3M0M - chains A and D of the 4 polymer chains in the assembly; structure by X-ray diffraction, 1.45 A resolution.

# Chain A (and D)
Protein: L-rhamnose isomerase
Organism: Pseudomonas stutzeri
Notes: EC 5.3.1.14; chain D of this document is another copy of the same molecule, construct and numbering; everything in this record applies to it too
UniProt: Q75WH8 (Q75WH8_PSEST); residue numbers follow UniProt; this construct covers 1-430
Amino-acid sequence (438 residues; each row starts with the number of its first residue):
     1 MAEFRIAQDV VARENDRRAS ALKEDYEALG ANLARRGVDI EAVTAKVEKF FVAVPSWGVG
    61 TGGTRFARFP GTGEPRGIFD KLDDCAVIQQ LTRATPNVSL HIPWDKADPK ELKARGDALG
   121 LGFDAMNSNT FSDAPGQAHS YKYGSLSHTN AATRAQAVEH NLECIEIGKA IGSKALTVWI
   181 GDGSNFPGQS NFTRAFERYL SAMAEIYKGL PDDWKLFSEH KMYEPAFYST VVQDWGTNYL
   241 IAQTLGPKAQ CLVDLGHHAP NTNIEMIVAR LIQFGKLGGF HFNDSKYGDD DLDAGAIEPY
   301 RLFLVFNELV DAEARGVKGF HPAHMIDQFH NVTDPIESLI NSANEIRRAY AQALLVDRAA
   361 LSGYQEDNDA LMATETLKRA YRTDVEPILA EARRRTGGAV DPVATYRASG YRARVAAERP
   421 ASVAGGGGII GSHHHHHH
Disordered / not traced: 1-3, 425-438 (chain D: 1-2, 422-438)
Differences from the reference sequence: engineered mutation N150 (Asp in Q75WH8), F329 (Ser in Q75WH8); expression tag (431-438)
Metal / ion sites: Mn2+ site 1: E219, D254, H281, D327 (together with D-allose); Mn2+ site 2: H257, D289 (together with D-allose)
Residues lining bound ligands: D-allose (AOS): W57, H101, W104, F131, W179, E219, K221, D254, H257, H281, D289, D327, F329

# How chain A and chain D interact
Pairs across the interface (53):
  E24(A) - R35(D)
  D25(A) - N32(D)  hydrogen bond
  D25(A) - R35(D)  salt bridge
  A28(A) - A28(D)  hydrophobic
  N32(A) - D25(D)  hydrogen bond
  R35(A) - E24(D)
  R35(A) - D25(D)  salt bridge
  P260(A) - N261(D)
  N261(A) - P260(D)
  N261(A) - K286(D)
  N261(A) - Y287(D)  hydrogen bond (side chain-backbone)
  T262(A) - K286(D)  hydrogen bond (backbone-side chain)
  N263(A) - K286(D)
  N263(A) - Y287(D)
  K286(A) - N261(D)
  K286(A) - T262(D)  hydrogen bond (side chain-backbone)
  K286(A) - N263(D)
  Y287(A) - N261(D)
  Y287(A) - N263(D)
  G295(A) - K378(D)  hydrogen bond (backbone-side chain)
  A296(A) - Y300(D)
  I297(A) - Y300(D)
  E298(A) - E298(D)
  P299(A) - Y300(D)
  P299(A) - Y381(D)  hydrophobic
  Y300(A) - A296(D)
  Y300(A) - I297(D)
  Y300(A) - P299(D)
  T333(A) - L371(D)
  E337(A) - L371(D)
  S338(A) - L371(D)
  N341(A) - L371(D)
  E345(A) - K378(D)  salt bridge
  R348(A) - R382(D)
  D369(A) - R407(D)  salt bridge
  A370(A) - T333(D)
  L371(A) - T333(D)
  L371(A) - E337(D)
  L371(A) - S338(D)
  L371(A) - N341(D)
  M372(A) - R407(D)
  K378(A) - G295(D)  hydrogen bond (side chain-backbone)
  K378(A) - E345(D)  salt bridge
  R379(A) - D401(D)  salt bridge
  Y381(A) - P299(D)  hydrophobic
  Y381(A) - Y381(D)  hydrogen bond
  R382(A) - R348(D)
  R382(A) - D384(D)
  D384(A) - R382(D)
  D401(A) - R379(D)  salt bridge
  V403(A) - L371(D)  hydrophobic
  R407(A) - D369(D)  salt bridge
  R407(A) - M372(D)
Also at the interface, not in a pair above, chain A (38 interface residues in all): A21, D293, V332
Also at the interface, not in a pair above, chain D (38 interface residues in all): A21, D293, V332, A370, V403

# In short
Chain A and chain D each contribute 38 residues to their interface; the contacts include 8 hydrogen bonds and
8 salt bridges. Polar pairs include D25(A)-R35(D), E345(A)-K378(D) and D369(A)-R407(D). Chain A binds
D-allose. E219(A), D254(A), H281(A) and D327(A) coordinate Mn2+ site 1.
Chain A and chain D are both L-rhamnose isomerase (Pseudomonas stutzeri); the structure, Crystal structure of
Pseudomonas stutzeri L-rhamnose isomerase mutant S329F in complex with D-allose, was determined by X-ray
diffraction together with 3M0H, 3M0L, 3M0V, 3M0X and 3M0Y from the same study.
